PDB entry 6X4W | electron microscopy, 3.80 A resolution | chains J and Q of the 9 polymer chains in the assembly

[Chain J]
Molecule: DNA-directed RNA polymerase subunit beta'
Source organism: Escherichia coli
Notes: EC 2.7.7.6
UniProt: A0A4S1NBU2 (A0A4S1NBU2_ECOLX); residue numbers follow UniProt; this construct covers 1-1407
Chain sequence (1407 residues; numbered 1 to 1407; the number before each row is that of its first residue):
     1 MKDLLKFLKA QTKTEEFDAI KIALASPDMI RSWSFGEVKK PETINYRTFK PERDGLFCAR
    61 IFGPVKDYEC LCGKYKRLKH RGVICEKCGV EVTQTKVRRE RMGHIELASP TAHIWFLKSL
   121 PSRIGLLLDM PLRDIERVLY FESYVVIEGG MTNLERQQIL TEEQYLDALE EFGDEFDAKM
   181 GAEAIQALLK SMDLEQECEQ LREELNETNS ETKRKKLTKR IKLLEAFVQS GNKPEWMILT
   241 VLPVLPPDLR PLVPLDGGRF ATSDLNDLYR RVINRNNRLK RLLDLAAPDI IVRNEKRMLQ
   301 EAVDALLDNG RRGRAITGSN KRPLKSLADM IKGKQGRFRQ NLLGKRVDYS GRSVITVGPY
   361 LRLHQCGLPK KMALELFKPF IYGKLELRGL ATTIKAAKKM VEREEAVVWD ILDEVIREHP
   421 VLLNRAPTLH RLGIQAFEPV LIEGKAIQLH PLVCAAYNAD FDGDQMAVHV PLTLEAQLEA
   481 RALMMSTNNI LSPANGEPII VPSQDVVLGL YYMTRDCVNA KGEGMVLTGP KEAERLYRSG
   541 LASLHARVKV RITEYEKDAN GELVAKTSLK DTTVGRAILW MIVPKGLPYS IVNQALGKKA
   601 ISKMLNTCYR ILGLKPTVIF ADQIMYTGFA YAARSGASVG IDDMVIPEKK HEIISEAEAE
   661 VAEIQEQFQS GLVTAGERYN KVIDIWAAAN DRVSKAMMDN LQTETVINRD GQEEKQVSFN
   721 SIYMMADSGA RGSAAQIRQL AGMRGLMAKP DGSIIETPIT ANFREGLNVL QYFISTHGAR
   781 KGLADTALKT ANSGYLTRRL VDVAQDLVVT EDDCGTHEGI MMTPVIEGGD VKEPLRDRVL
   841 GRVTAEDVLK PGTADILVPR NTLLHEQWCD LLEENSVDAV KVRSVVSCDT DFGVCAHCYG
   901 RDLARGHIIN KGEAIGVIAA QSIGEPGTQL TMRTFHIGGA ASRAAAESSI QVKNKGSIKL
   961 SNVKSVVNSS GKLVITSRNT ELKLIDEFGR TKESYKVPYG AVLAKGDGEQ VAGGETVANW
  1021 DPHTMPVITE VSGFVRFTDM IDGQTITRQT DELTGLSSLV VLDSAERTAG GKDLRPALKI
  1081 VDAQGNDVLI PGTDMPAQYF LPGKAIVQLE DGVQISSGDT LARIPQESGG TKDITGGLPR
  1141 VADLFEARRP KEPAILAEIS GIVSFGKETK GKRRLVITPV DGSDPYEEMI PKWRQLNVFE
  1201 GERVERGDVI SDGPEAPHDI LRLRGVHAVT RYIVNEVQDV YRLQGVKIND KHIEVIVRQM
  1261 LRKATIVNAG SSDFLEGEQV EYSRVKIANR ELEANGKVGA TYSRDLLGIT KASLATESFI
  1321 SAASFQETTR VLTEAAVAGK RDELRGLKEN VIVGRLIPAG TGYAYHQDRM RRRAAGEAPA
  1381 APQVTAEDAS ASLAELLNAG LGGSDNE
Not modelled in the structure: 1-15, 934-947, 1127-1134, 1374-1407
Sequence notes: conflict Val1384 (Met in A0A4S1NBU2)
Metal / ion sites: Zn2+ site 1: Cys70, Cys72, Cys85, Cys88; Mg2+: Asp460, Asp462, Asp464 (shared with 1 residue of chain R); Zn2+ site 2: Cys814, Cys888, Cys898

[Chain Q]
Molecule: 64-nt DNA strand
Sequence (64 nucleotides; row label = number of the first residue in the row):
     1 CCCAACGGCA CCGCTGCAAG GAATAGGATA CTTGCGGGCT AGGCTCTTAT GGCGGCGAAT
    61 ACCC
Not modelled in the structure: 1-9, 42-48

[Chain J / chain Q interface]
Pairs across the interface - 6 pairs, chain J then chain Q:
  Glu1146(J) with DG55(Q), phosphate contact
  Arg1148(J) with DG54(Q), phosphate contact; DG55(Q), salt bridge to the phosphate
  Lys1170(J) with DC63(Q), phosphate contact; DC64(Q), salt bridge to the phosphate
  Lys1311(J) with DG55(Q), salt bridge to the phosphate
Interface residues without a listed pair, chain Q (5 interface residues in all): DC56

[In short]
4 residues of chain J and 5 residues of chain Q are in contact; the contacts include 3 salt bridges. Polar
pairs include Arg1148(J)-DG55(Q), Lys1170(J)-DC64(Q) and Lys1311(J)-DG55(Q). The Zn2+ site 1 is built by
Cys70(J), Cys72(J), Cys85(J) and Cys88(J). Asp460(J), Asp462(J) and Asp464(J) coordinate Mg2+.
Here chain J is DNA-directed RNA polymerase subunit beta' (Escherichia coli) and chain Q is a 64-nt DNA
strand. Entry 6X4W (Mfd-bound E.coli RNA polymerase elongation complex - III state) was determined by electron
microscopy (same publication as 6X26, 6X2F, 6X2N, 6X43, 6X4Y and 6X50).
